3QES - chains A and T of the 3 polymer chains in the assembly; structure by X-ray diffraction, 1.98 A resolution.

# Chain A
Molecule: DNA polymerase
Source organism: Enterobacteria phage RB69
Notes: EC 2.7.7.7
Reference sequence: Q38087 (DPOL_BPR69); residues 1-903 here = UniProt positions 1-903
Amino-acid sequence (903 residues; row label = number of the first residue in the row):
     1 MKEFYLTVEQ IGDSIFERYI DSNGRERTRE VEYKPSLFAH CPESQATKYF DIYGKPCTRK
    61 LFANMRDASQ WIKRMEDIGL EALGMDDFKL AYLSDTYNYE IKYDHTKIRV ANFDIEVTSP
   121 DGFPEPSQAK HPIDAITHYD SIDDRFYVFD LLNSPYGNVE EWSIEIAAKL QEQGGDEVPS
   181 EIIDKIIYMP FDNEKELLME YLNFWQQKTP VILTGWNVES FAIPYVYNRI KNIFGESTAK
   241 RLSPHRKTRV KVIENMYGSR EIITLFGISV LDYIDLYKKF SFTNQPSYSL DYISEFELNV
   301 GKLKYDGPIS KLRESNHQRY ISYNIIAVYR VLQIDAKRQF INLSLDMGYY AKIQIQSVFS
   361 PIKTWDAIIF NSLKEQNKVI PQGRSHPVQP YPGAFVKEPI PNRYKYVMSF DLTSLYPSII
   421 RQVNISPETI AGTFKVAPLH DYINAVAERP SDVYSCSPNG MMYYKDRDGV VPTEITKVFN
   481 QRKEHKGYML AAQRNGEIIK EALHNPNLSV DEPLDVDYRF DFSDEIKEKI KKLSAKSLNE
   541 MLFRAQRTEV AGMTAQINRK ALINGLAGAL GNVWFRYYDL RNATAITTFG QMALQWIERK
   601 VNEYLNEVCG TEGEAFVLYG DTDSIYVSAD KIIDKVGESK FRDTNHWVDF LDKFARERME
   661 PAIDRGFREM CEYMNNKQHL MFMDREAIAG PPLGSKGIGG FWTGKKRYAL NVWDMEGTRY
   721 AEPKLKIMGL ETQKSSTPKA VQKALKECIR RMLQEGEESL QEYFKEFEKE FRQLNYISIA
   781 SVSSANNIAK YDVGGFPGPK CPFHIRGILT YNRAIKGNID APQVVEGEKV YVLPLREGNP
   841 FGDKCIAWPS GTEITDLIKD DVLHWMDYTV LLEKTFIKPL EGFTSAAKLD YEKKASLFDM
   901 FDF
Unresolved in the structure: 903
Differences from the reference sequence: engineered mutation Ala222 (Asp in Q38087), Ala327 (Asp in Q38087), Ala561 (Leu in Q38087), Gly565 (Ser in Q38087), Ala567 (Tyr in Q38087)
Metal / ion sites: Ca2+ site 1 near Glu116 (its only coordinating residue here); Ca2+ site 2: Asp411, Leu412, Asp623 (together with 2'-deoxyguanosine-5'-triphosphate); Ca2+ site 3: Asp411, Asp623 (together with 2'-deoxyguanosine-5'-triphosphate); Ca2+ site 4: Asn505, Asn507, Lys531; Ca2+ site 5: Glu660, Asp684
Residues lining bound ligands: 2'-deoxyguanosine-5'-triphosphate (DGT): Asp411, Leu412, Thr413, Ser414, Leu415, Tyr416, Pro417, Arg482, Lys486, Lys560, Asn564, Gly565, Gly568, Thr622, Asp623
UniProt features mapped onto this chain:
  - region: Thr248 to Thr264 (Beta hairpin), Lys705 to Tyr708 (Binding of DNA in B-conformation), Leu897 to Phe903 (Interaction with the polymerase clamp)
  - binding site (Mg(2+)): Asp114, Glu116, Asp411, Leu412, Asp623
  - binding site (substrate): Ser414 to Tyr416, Arg482, Lys560
  - site: Asp621 (Optimization of metal coordination by the polymerase active site), Lys706 (Optimization of metal coordination by the polymerase active site), Asp714 (Essential for viral replication)
  - mutagenesis: Leu415 (L415A/G: Decreases base selectivity by several hundred fold; L415G/F: Increased misinsertion, increased mismatch extension and inefficient proofreading; L415M: No effect on base selectivity), Asp621 (D621A: Drastic decrease in the efficiency of incorporation of dGMP), Lys706 (K706A: Almost complete loss of polymerase activity), Asp714 (D714A: Complete loss of viral replication)
From the paper describing this entry:
  - mutagenesis - L561A/S565G/Y567A (2,000 fold): increased catalytic activity on dAMP opposite dF
  - mutagenesis - Y567A: increased catalytic activity on dAMP opposite to dF
  - mutagenesis - S565G: unchanged catalytic activity on dAMP opposite dF
  - mutagenesis - L561A/Y567A, S565G/Y567A: increased catalytic activity

# Chain T
Molecule: 18-nt DNA strand
Sequence (18 nucleotides; each row starts with the number of its first residue):
     1 TCGXGTAAGC AGTCCGCG
Modified / non-standard residues: DFT (1-[2-deoxyribofuranosyl]-2,4-difluoro-5-methyl-benzene-5'monophosphate) at position 4

# How chain A and chain T interact
Contacting residue pairs (47; chain A residue first):
  Glu219(A) with DC2(T), hydrogen bond to the base
  Ile253(A) with DC2(T), sugar contact
  Glu254(A) with DC2(T), sugar contact
  Asn255(A) with DT1(T), phosphate contact; DC2(T), sugar contact
  Met256(A) with DT1(T), base contact
  Tyr257(A) with DT1(T), base contact
  Arg260(A) with DC2(T), salt bridge to the phosphate
  Ile262(A) with DC2(T), base contact
  Asp275(A) with DG3(T), base contact
  Phe359(A) with DG3(T), sugar contact
  Ser360(A) with DFT_4(T), hydrogen bond to the phosphate
  Pro361(A) with DG3(T), phosphate contact; DFT_4(T), phosphate contact
  Ile362(A) with DFT_4(T), hydrogen bond to the phosphate
  Tyr391(A) with DG5(T), hydrogen bond to the phosphate; DT6(T), sugar contact
  Pro392(A) with DT6(T), phosphate contact; DA7(T), phosphate contact
  Gly393(A) with DT6(T), hydrogen bond to the phosphate; DA7(T), hydrogen bond to the phosphate
  Ala394(A) with DA7(T), sugar contact
  Val396(A) with DA7(T), phosphate contact; DA8(T), phosphate contact
  Asn564(A) with DFT_4(T), base contact
  Gly565(A) with DFT_4(T), base contact
  Gly568(A) with DFT_4(T), base contact; DG5(T), sugar contact
  Ala569(A) with DFT_4(T), sugar contact
  Gly571(A) with DG5(T), sugar contact
  Asn572(A) with DFT_4(T), hydrogen bond to the phosphate; DG5(T), hydrogen bond to the phosphate
  Lys705(A) with DA8(T), salt bridge to the phosphate; DG9(T), sugar contact
  Lys706(A) with DA7(T), base contact; DA8(T), sugar contact
  Arg707(A) with DG9(T), phosphate contact; DC10(T), salt bridge to the phosphate
  Glu731(A) with DC10(T), sugar contact
  Pro799(A) with DC14(T), phosphate contact
  Lys800(A) with DT13(T), phosphate contact; DC14(T), hydrogen bond to the phosphate
  Cys801(A) with DT13(T), sugar contact
  Phe803(A) with DG12(T), sugar contact
  Lys844(A) with DT13(T), salt bridge to the phosphate
  Lys874(A) with DG12(T), salt bridge to the phosphate
  Lys878(A) with DA11(T), phosphate contact
Also at the interface, not in a pair above, chain A (42 interface residues in all): Lys279, Lys363, Pro390, Glu398, Lys734, Gly798, Arg806

# Overview
42 residues of chain A face 14 of chain T across their interface, with 9 hydrogen bonds and 5 salt bridges.
Among the polar pairs are Glu219(A)-DC2(T), Ser360(A)-DFT_4(T) and Ile362(A)-DFT_4(T). The paper reports that
L561A/Y567A and S565G/Y567A of chain A increase catalytic activity; L561A/S565G/Y567A of chain A increase
catalytic activity on dAMP opposite dF; 5 substitutions were tested in all.
Here chain A is DNA polymerase (Enterobacteria phage RB69) and chain T is an 18-nt DNA strand. Entry 3QES
(RB69 DNA Polymerase (L561A/S565G/Y567A) Ternary Complex with dGTP Opposite Difluorotoluene Nucleoside) was
determined by X-ray diffraction, deposited together with 3QEI and 3QER.
